6GH8 - chains D and A; structure by X-ray diffraction, 2.44 A resolution.

== Chain D ==
Protein: Glycoprotein
From: Lujo mammarenavirus
UniProt: C5ILC1 (C5ILC1_9VIRU); numbering as in UniProt (aligned over 74-199)
Amino-acid sequence (139 residues; each row starts with the number of its first residue):
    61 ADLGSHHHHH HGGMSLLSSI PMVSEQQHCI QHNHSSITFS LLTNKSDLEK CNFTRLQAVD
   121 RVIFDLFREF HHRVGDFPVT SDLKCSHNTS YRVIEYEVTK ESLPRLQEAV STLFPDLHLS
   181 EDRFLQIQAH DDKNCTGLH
Disordered / not traced: 61-86, 197-199
Construct notes: expression tag (61-73)
Cystine bridges: Cys89-Cys195, Cys111-Cys145
Covalent attachments: N-acetylglucosamine (NAG) linked to Asn112
From the paper describing this entry:
  - post-translational modification sites: Asn112

== Chain A ==
Protein: Neuropilin-2
From: Homo sapiens
UniProt: O60462 (NRP2_HUMAN); numbering as in UniProt (aligned over 27-146)
Amino-acid sequence (133 residues; each row starts with the number of its first residue):
    22 ADLGSPCGGR LNSKDAGYIT SPGYPQDYPS HQNCEWIVYA PEPNQKIVLN FNPHFEIEKH
    82 DCKYDFIEIR DGDSESADLL GKHCGNIAPP TIISSGSMLY IRFTSDYARQ GAGFSLRYEI
   142 FKTGSGTHHH HHH
Disordered / not traced: 22-23, 144-154
Construct notes: expression tag (22-26, 147-154); conflict Arg123 (Lys in O60462)
Cystine bridges: Cys28-Cys55, Cys83-Cys105
Ion coordination: Ca2+: Glu79, Asp86, Asp127, Arg130
Curated features (UniProtKB/Swiss-Prot):
  - natural variant: Arg123 (K123R: this construct carries the variant)
From the paper describing this entry:
  - Ca2+ coordination: Glu79, Asp127, Arg130
  - contacts within the chain: Glu79-Arg130 (hydrogen bond)

== Chain D / chain A interface ==
Residue-residue contacts - 27 pairs, chain D then chain A:
  Lys105(D) with Asp82(A), salt bridge
  Lys110(D) with Glu79(A), salt bridge; His81(A); Tyr85(A), hydrogen bond (backbone-side chain); Asp127(A), salt bridge; Tyr128(A); Ala129(A); Arg130(A)
  Cys111(D) with Tyr128(A)
  Asn112(D) with Tyr128(A)
  Pro138(D) with Arg130(A)
  Val139(D) with Glu77(A); Glu79(A); Arg130(A), hydrogen bond (backbone-side chain); Gln131(A); Gly132(A)
  Thr140(D) with Glu77(A); Ile78(A); Lys80(A); Gly106(A); Asn107(A)
  Ser141(D) with Arg130(A), hydrogen bond (backbone-side chain)
  Asp142(D) with Lys80(A); His81(A), salt bridge
  Lys144(D) with His81(A)
  Glu157(D) with Lys80(A), salt bridge
  Glu161(D) with Asn107(A), hydrogen bond
Also at the interface, not in a pair above, chain D (17 interface residues in all): Leu108, Glu109, Phe137, Leu143, Thr159
The authors on this interface:
  - pairs named by the authors: Lys105(D)-Asp82(A) (salt bridge), Lys110(D)-Tyr85(A) (backbone contact), Asp142(D)-Lys80(A) (hydrogen bond), Glu161(D)-Asn107(A) (hydrogen bond)
  - interface residues, chain D: Val139(D), Thr140(D)
  - interface residues, chain A: Arg130(A)

== Summary ==
Chain D and chain A form an interface of 17 and 15 residues respectively; the contacts include 4 hydrogen
bonds and 5 salt bridges. Among the polar pairs are Lys105(D)-Asp82(A), Lys110(D)-Glu79(A) and
Lys110(D)-Asp127(A). The paper describes a salt bridge between Lys105(D) and Asp82(A); a backbone contact
between Lys110(D) and Tyr85(A); hydrogen bonds between Asp142(D) and Lys80(A) and Glu161(D) and Asn107(A).
From the paper: interface residues Val139(D), Thr140(D) and Arg130(A); Ca2+ coordination by Glu79(A),
Asp127(A) and Arg130(A).
Here chain D is Glycoprotein (Lujo mammarenavirus) and chain A is Neuropilin-2 (Homo sapiens). Entry 6GH8
(Crystal structure of GP1 domain of Lujo virus in complex with the first CUB domain of ...) was determined by
X-ray diffraction.
